PDB entry 7P6Z | electron microscopy, 3.50 A resolution | chains 3 and c of the 55 polymer chains in the assembly

[Chain 3]
Molecule: 23S ribosomal RNA
Source organism: Mycoplasma pneumoniae M129
Sequence (2907 nucleotides; row label = number of the first residue in the row):
     1 UACAAUAAGU UACUAAGGGC UUAUGGUGGA UGCCUUGGCA CUAAUAGGCG AUGAAGGACG
    61 UGUUAACCUG CGAUAAGCUU CGGGUAGGUG GUAAGAACCU CAGAUCCGGA GAUUUCCGAA
   121 UGGAGCAAUC CGGUAGUUGG AAACAGCUAU CAUUAAUUGA UGAAUAAAUA GUCAAUUAAA
   181 GCAAUACGUG GUGAAGUGAA ACAUCUCAGU AGCCACAGGA AAAGAAAACG AAUGUGAUUC
   241 CGUGUGUAGU GGCGAGCGAA AGCGGAACAG GCCAAACUUA UCAUUAGAUA GGGGUUGUAG
   301 GGCUUGCAAU GUGGACUUGA AAACGAUAGA AGAAGCUGUU GGAAAGCAGC GCGCAAAAGG
   361 GUGAUAGCCC CGUAUUUGAA AUUGUUUUCA UACCUAGCGA GAUCCCUGAG UAGCUCGGAA
   421 AACGUUAUUU UGAGUGAAUC UGCCCAGACC AUUGGGUAAG CCUAAAUACU AAUUAGUGAC
   481 CGAUAGCGAA ACAGUACCGU GAGGGAAAGG UGAAAAGAAC CCAGAGAUGG GAGUGAAAUA
   541 GAUUCUGAAA CCAUAUGCCU ACAACGUGUC AGAGCACAUU AAUGUGUGAU GGCGUGCGUU
   601 UUGAAGUAUG AGCCGGCGAG UUAUGAUAGC AAGCGUUAGU UAACCAGGAG AUGGGGAGCU
   661 GUAGCGAAAG CGAGUUUUAA AAGAGCGUUU GUUUGUUAUU AUAGACCCGA AACGGGUUGA
   721 GCUAGUCAUG AGCAGGUUGA AGGUUGAGUA ACAUCAACUG GAGGACCGAA CCGACUCUCG
   781 UUGAAACGAU AGCGGAUGAC UUGUGAUUAG GGGUGAAAUU CCAAUCGAAA UCCGUGAUAG
   841 CUGGUUCUCG UCGAAAUAGC UUUAAGGCUA GCGUGAGAUC ACAAAUAAGU GGAGGUAAAG
   901 CUACUGAAUG UAUGAUGGCG CCACCUAGGC GUACUGAAUA CAAUUAAACU CUGAAUGCCA
   961 UUUAUUUUAU UCUCGCAGUC AGACAGUGGG GGAUAAGCUU CAUUGUCAAG AGGGGAAGAG
  1021 CCCAGAUCAU UAAAUAAGGU CCCCAAAAUA UACUAAGUGG AAAAGGAUGU GAAAGUGCUA
  1081 AAACAGCAAG GAUGUUGGCU UAGAAGCAGC CAUCGUUUAA AGAGUGCGUA ACAGCUCACU
  1141 UGUCGAGUGU UUUUGCGCCG AAGAUGUAAC GGGGCUAAGU AUAUUACCGA AUUUAUGGAU
  1201 AAGAUUUAUA UCUUGUGGUA GACGAGCGUU GUAUUGGAGU UGAAGUCAAA GCGUGAGCAU
  1261 UGGUGGAUCC AAUACAAGUG AGAAUGCCGG CAUGAGUAAC GCUUGGGAGU GAGAAUCUCC
  1321 CAAACCGAUU GACUAAGGUU UCCUGGACCA GGGUCGUCCU UCCAGGGUUA GUCUGGACCU
  1381 AAGCUGAGGC UGAAAAGCGU AGGCGAUGGA CAACAGGUUA AUAUUCCUGU ACUUACAGUU
  1441 AGACUGAUGG AGUGACAAAG AAGGUUUUCC ACCCCCAUAA UUGGAUUUGG GGAUAAAUCA
  1501 UAAGGUGGUA CAAUAGGCAA AUCCGUUGUG CAUAACAUUG AGUGAUGAUG UCGAGUGAAU
  1561 GAGUGAUCAA GUAGCGAAGG UGGUAUUAAU CAUGCUUUCA AGAAAAGCUU CUAGGGUUAA
  1621 UCUAGCUGUA ACCAGUACCG AGAACGAACA CACGUAGUCA AGGAGAGGAU CCUAAGGUUA
  1681 GCGAGUGAAC UAUAGCCAAG GAACUCUGCA AAUUAACCCC GUAAGUUAGC GAGAAGGGGU
  1741 GCUUAUGUAA AAGUAAGCCG CAGUGAAGAA CGAGGGGGGA CUGUUUAACU AAAACACAAC
  1801 UCUAUGCCAA ACCGUAAGGU GAUGUAUAUG GGGUGACACC UGCCCAGUGC UGGAAGGUUA
  1861 AAGAAGGAGG UUAGCGCAAG CGAAGCUUUU AACUGAAGCC CCAGUGAACG GCGGCCGUAA
  1921 CUAUAACGGU CCUAAGGUAG CGAAAUUCCU AGUCGGGUAA AUUCCGUCCC GCUUGAAUGG
  1981 UGUAACCAUC UCUUGACUGU CUCGGCUAUA GACUCGGUGA AAUCCAGGUA CGGGUGAAGA
  2041 CACCCGUUAG GCGCAACGGG ACGGAAAGAC CCCGUGAAGC UUUACUGUAG CUUAAUAUUG
  2101 AUCAGGACAU UAUCAUGUAG AGAAUAGGUA GGAGCAAUCG AUGCAAGUUC GCUAGGACUU
  2161 GUUGAUGCGA AAGGUGGAAU ACUACCCUUG GUUGUGUGCU GUUCUAAUUG GUAACUGUUA
  2221 UCCAGUUUCA AGACAGUGUU AGGUGGGCAG UUUGACUGGG GCGGUCGCCU CCUAAAAGGU
  2281 AACGGAGGCG UACAAAGGUA CCUUCAGUAC GGUUGGAAAU CGUAUGUAGA GUGUAAUGGU
  2341 GUAAGGGUGC UUGACUGUGA GACAUACAGG UCGAACAGGU GAGAAAUCAG GUCAUAGUGA
  2401 UCCGGUGGUC CAGUAUGGAA UGGCCAUCGC UCAACGGAUA AAAGCUACUC CGGGGAUAAC
  2461 AGGCUGAUAC UGCCCAAGAG UUCAUAUCGA CGGCAGUGUU UGGCACCUCG AUGUCGACUC
  2521 AUCUCAUCCU CGAGCUGAAG CAGGUUCGAA GGGUUCGGCU GUUCGCCGAU UAAAGAGAUA
  2581 CGUGAGUUGG GUUCAAACCG UCGUGAGACA GGUUGGUCCC UAUCUAUUGU GCCCGUAGGA
  2641 AGAUUGAAGA GUGUUGCUUC UAGUACGAGA GGACCGAAGC GAGGACACCU CUUAUGCUCC
  2701 AGUUGUAGCG CCAGCUGCAC CGCUGGGUAG UAACGUGUCU AUUAGAUAAA CGCUGAAAGC
  2761 AUCUAAGUGU GAAACUAUCU CAAAGAUUAA UCUUCCCAUU UCGCAAGAAA GUAAGAGCCG
  2821 UCAAAGACGA UGACGUUGAU AGGUUACAGG UGUAAGCAUA GUGAUAUGUU GAGCUGAGUA
  2881 AUACUAAUUG CUCGAGGACU UAUUGGA
Disordered / not traced: 1-7, 1560-1569, 2803-2806, 2901-2907
Metal / ion sites: Mg2+ site 1: G447, A2415; Mg2+ site 2 near U600 (its only coordinating residue here); Mg2+ site 3: U609, A2511; Mg2+ site 4 near U781 (its only coordinating residue here); Mg2+ site 5 near A898 (its only coordinating residue here); Mg2+ site 6: A1295, U2623; Mg2+ site 7: A1298, C2013; Mg2+ site 8: A1299, A2012; Mg2+ site 9 near G1642 (its only coordinating residue here); Mg2+ site 10 near A1656 (its only coordinating residue here); Mg2+ site 11 near U1670 (its only coordinating residue here); Mg2+ site 12 near G1835 (its only coordinating residue here); 6 more Mg2+ sites not listed

[Chain c]
Name: 50S ribosomal protein L4
Source organism: Mycoplasma pneumoniae M129
UniProtKB: P75579 (RL4_MYCPN); residue numbers follow UniProt; this construct covers 1-212
Sequence (212 residues; row label = number of the first residue in the row):
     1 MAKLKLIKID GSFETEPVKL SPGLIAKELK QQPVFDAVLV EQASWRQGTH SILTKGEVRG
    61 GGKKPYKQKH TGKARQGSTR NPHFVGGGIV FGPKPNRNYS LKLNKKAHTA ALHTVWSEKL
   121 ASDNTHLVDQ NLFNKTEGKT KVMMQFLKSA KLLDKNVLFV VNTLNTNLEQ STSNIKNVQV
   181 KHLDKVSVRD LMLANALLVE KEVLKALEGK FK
Disordered / not traced: 1, 212

[How chain 3 and chain c interact]
Contacting residue pairs - 150 pairs, chain 3 then chain c:
  C39(3) with Ser51(c), sugar contact
  A40(3) with Thr49(c), sugar contact; Ser51(c), sugar contact
  U185(3) with Arg59(c), hydrogen bond to the base
  G353(3) with Lys141(c), phosphate contact
  C354(3) with Lys139(c), phosphate contact; Thr140(c), hydrogen bond to the base; Lys141(c), phosphate contact; Met144(c), hydrogen bond to the base; Asn174(c), hydrogen bond to the base
  A355(3) with Gly138(c), phosphate contact; Lys139(c), salt bridge to the phosphate; Thr140(c), hydrogen bond to the phosphate; Gln170(c), hydrogen bond to the base; Ser173(c), phosphate contact
  A356(3) with Ser173(c), hydrogen bond to the phosphate; Asn174(c), hydrogen bond to the phosphate
  A357(3) with Met144(c), base contact; Asn174(c), hydrogen bond to the base; Ile175(c), base contact; Lys176(c), sugar contact
  A358(3) with Lys176(c), salt bridge to the phosphate
  U477(3) with Gln47(c), hydrogen bond to the sugar
  G478(3) with Gln47(c), hydrogen bond to the sugar; Thr49(c), hydrogen bond to the base
  A479(3) with Gln42(c), base contact; Trp45(c), phosphate contact; Arg46(c), hydrogen bond to the base; Gln47(c), hydrogen bond to the phosphate
  C480(3) with Arg46(c), salt bridge to the phosphate; His50(c), salt bridge to the phosphate
  U484(3) with Val85(c), phosphate contact
  A485(3) with Val85(c), phosphate contact; Gly86(c), phosphate contact
  G486(3) with Ile89(c), phosphate contact
  C487(3) with Leu53(c), phosphate contact
  G488(3) with Val58(c), phosphate contact; Arg59(c), hydrogen bond to the base; Arg80(c), sugar contact
  G494(3) with Arg59(c), base contact
  G504(3) with Lys63(c), hydrogen bond to the phosphate
  G505(3) with Gly60(c), phosphate contact; Gly61(c), phosphate contact; Lys63(c), salt bridge to the phosphate
  A506(3) with Arg80(c), salt bridge to the phosphate
  G616(3) with Val85(c), base contact
  C617(3) with His83(c), base contact
  A619(3) with Val90(c), sugar contact
  U621(3) with Phe91(c), base contact
  U622(3) with Asn96(c), sugar contact; Arg97(c), hydrogen bond to the phosphate
  A623(3) with Arg97(c), salt bridge to the phosphate; Asn98(c), phosphate contact
  U624(3) with Asn98(c), hydrogen bond to the phosphate
  G633(3) with Lys30(c), phosphate contact; Pro33(c), sugar contact; Ala107(c), hydrogen bond to the sugar
  C634(3) with Lys30(c), salt bridge to the phosphate; Lys106(c), sugar contact
  U640(3) with Lys102(c), phosphate contact; Asn104(c), sugar contact; Lys106(c), salt bridge to the phosphate
  U641(3) with Lys102(c), salt bridge to the phosphate; Asn104(c), phosphate contact; Lys105(c), hydrogen bond to the phosphate
  G647(3) with Lys185(c), sugar contact
  G648(3) with Lys181(c), hydrogen bond to the base
  A649(3) with Gln47(c), hydrogen bond to the base
  G650(3) with Ser44(c), hydrogen bond to the sugar; Lys181(c), base contact; Lys185(c), hydrogen bond to the base; Ser187(c), base contact; Asp190(c), base contact
  A651(3) with Glu41(c), sugar contact; Ser44(c), sugar contact; Asp184(c), hydrogen bond to the base; Val186(c), base contact; Ser187(c), base contact
  U652(3) with His108(c), sugar contact
  G653(3) with Lys105(c), phosphate contact
  G654(3) with Lys105(c), salt bridge to the phosphate
  G655(3) with Lys105(c), hydrogen bond to the base
  U693(3) with Lys102(c), hydrogen bond to the sugar; Asn104(c), hydrogen bond to the sugar
  U694(3) with Lys102(c), hydrogen bond to the sugar
  G695(3) with Leu101(c), sugar contact; Lys102(c), phosphate contact
  G704(3) with Thr54(c), base contact
  C706(3) with Phe91(c), phosphate contact
  C707(3) with Pro82(c), phosphate contact; Phe91(c), phosphate contact
  C708(3) with Lys55(c), salt bridge to the phosphate; Asn81(c), hydrogen bond to the phosphate; Pro82(c), sugar contact; His83(c), sugar contact
  G709(3) with Lys55(c), salt bridge to the phosphate; Lys64(c), phosphate contact; Gln68(c), hydrogen bond to the sugar; Arg75(c), sugar contact; Gly77(c), hydrogen bond to the phosphate; Ser78(c), hydrogen bond to the phosphate; Asn81(c), hydrogen bond to the phosphate
  A710(3) with Lys64(c), salt bridge to the phosphate; Gln68(c), sugar contact; Gly77(c), phosphate contact
  A711(3) with Lys64(c), phosphate contact
  C832(3) with Lys63(c), phosphate contact
  C833(3) with Gly62(c), phosphate contact
  G836(3) with Thr54(c), base contact; Lys55(c), sugar contact; Gly56(c), hydrogen bond to the base; Val90(c), base contact
  U842(3) with Arg75(c), base contact
  A1233(3) with Gln42(c), sugar contact; Arg189(c), hydrogen bond to the sugar
  U1234(3) with Arg189(c), phosphate contact; Leu193(c), phosphate contact
  U1235(3) with Asn156(c), phosphate contact
  A1274(3) with Phe35(c), sugar contact
  C1275(3) with Leu39(c), sugar contact
  A1276(3) with Arg46(c), sugar contact
  A1277(3) with Arg97(c), salt bridge to the phosphate
  G1278(3) with Ile52(c), base contact; Ile89(c), base contact; Gly92(c), sugar contact; Pro93(c), base contact
  A1284(3) with His83(c), base contact
  U1285(3) with Lys73(c), hydrogen bond to the base
  G1286(3) with Ala74(c), phosphate contact; Gln76(c), hydrogen bond to the sugar; His83(c), hydrogen bond to the base
  C1287(3) with Ala74(c), phosphate contact; Gln76(c), sugar contact; Phe84(c), sugar contact; Val85(c), base contact
  C1288(3) with Val85(c), sugar contact
  A2066(3) with His70(c), phosphate contact; Gly72(c), hydrogen bond to the phosphate
  A2067(3) with Lys69(c), hydrogen bond to the sugar; His70(c), hydrogen bond to the phosphate; Thr71(c), phosphate contact; Gly72(c), phosphate contact; Arg75(c), hydrogen bond to the base
  G2068(3) with Lys69(c), salt bridge to the phosphate
  A2069(3) with Lys69(c), salt bridge to the phosphate
  C2451(3) with Gln68(c), phosphate contact; Lys69(c), phosphate contact
  G2452(3) with Gln68(c), phosphate contact; Lys69(c), salt bridge to the phosphate
  G2453(3) with Arg75(c), salt bridge to the phosphate
Also at the interface, not in a pair above, chain 3 (80 interface residues in all): C41, G618, A632, G639
Also at the interface, not in a pair above, chain c (86 interface residues in all): Gln32, Val40, Ala43, Gly48, Pro95, Tyr99, Leu103, Thr109, Ser171

[Overview]
80 residues of chain 3 face 86 of chain c across their interface, with 43 hydrogen bonds and 19 salt bridges.
Among the polar pairs are U185(3)-Arg59(c), C354(3)-Thr140(c) and C354(3)-Met144(c). G447(3) and A2415(3) form
the Mg2+ site 1. U609(3) and A2511(3) coordinate Mg2+ site 3.
Chain 3 is 23S ribosomal RNA and chain c is 50S ribosomal protein L4, both from Mycoplasma pneumoniae M129;
the structure, Mycoplasma pneumoniae 70S ribosome in untreated cells, was determined by electron microscopy,
deposited together with 7OOC, 7OOD, 7PAH, 7PAI, 7PAJ, 7PAK and 23 further entries.
